Entry 4E1Y (X-ray diffraction, 2.10 A resolution); this record covers chain A.

Chain A:
Protein: Alginate lyase
Notes: EC 4.2.2.3
UniProtKB: Q9KWU1 (Q9KWU1_SPHSX); residues 6-356 here correspond to UniProt positions 54-404 (UniProt number = residue number + 48)
Sequence (353 residues; numbered 4 to 356; the number before each row is that of its first residue):
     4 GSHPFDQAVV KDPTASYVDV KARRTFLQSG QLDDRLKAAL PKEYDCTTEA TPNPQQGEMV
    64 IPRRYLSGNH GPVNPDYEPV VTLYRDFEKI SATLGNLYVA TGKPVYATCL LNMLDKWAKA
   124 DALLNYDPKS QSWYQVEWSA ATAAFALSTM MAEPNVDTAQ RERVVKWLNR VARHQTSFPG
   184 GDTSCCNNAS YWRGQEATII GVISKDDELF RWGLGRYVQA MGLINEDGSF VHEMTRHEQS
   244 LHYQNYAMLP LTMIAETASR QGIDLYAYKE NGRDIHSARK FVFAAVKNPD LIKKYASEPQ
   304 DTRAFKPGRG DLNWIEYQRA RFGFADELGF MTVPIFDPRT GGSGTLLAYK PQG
Construct notes: expression tag (4-5); engineered mutation A192 (His240 in Q9KWU1)
Disulfide bonds: C49-C112, C188-C189
Reported in the primary citation:
  - mutagenesis - G60A, M62P, R67A, Y68F, Y80F: decreased catalytic activity
  - catalytic residues: Y68, N191, R239 (proposed by the authors, not directly observed)

In short:
The paper reports catalytic residues Y68, N191 and R239; G60A, M62P and R67A, among others, reduce catalytic
activity; 5 substitutions were tested in all.
Chain A is Alginate lyase; the structure, Alginate lyase A1-III H192A apo form, was determined by X-ray
diffraction together with 4F10 and 4F13 from the same study.
